PDB entry 2GZD | X-ray diffraction, 2.44 A resolution | chains C and D of the 4 polymer chains in the assembly

# Chain C (and D)
Protein: Rab11 family-interacting protein 2
From: Homo sapiens
Notes: fragment: Rab11-FIP2 Rab-binding domain; chain D of this document is another copy of the same molecule, construct and numbering; everything in this record applies to it too
Reference sequence: Q7L804 (RFIP2_HUMAN); residue numbers follow UniProt; this construct covers 410-512
Sequence (107 residues; numbered 406 to 512; the number before each row is that of its first residue):
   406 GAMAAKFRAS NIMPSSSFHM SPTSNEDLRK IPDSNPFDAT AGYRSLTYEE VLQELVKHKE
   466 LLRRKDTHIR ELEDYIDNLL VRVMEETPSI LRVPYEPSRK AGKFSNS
Unresolved in the structure: 406-467, 503-512
Sequence notes: cloning artifact (406-409); modified residue (489)
Modified positions: Mse489 (selenomethionine; parent Met)
Swiss-Prot annotation at these positions:
  - motif: Asn440 to Phe442 (NPF 3)
  - mutagenesis: Tyr480 to Asp482 (Abolishes the interaction with REPS1 and AP2A1. Modifies its subcellular location and the endocytosis activity. Enhances homooligomerization), Tyr480 (Y480F: No effect on the interaction with RAB11A. Abolishes the vesicular localization), Ile481 (I481E: Abolishes the interaction with RAB11A and the vesicular localization)

# Interface between chain C and chain D
Contacting residue pairs (31):
  Lys470(C) - Asp471(D)  salt bridge
  Asp471(C) - Lys470(D)  salt bridge
  His473(C) - Glu478(D)
  Ile474(C) - Lys470(D)
  Ile474(C) - Ile474(D)  hydrophobic
  Ile474(C) - Leu477(D)
  Leu477(C) - Ile474(D)
  Leu477(C) - Glu478(D)
  Glu478(C) - Leu477(D)
  Tyr480(C) - Ile481(D)  hydrophobic
  Tyr480(C) - Leu485(D)
  Ile481(C) - Leu477(D)  hydrophobic
  Ile481(C) - Tyr480(D)  hydrophobic
  Ile481(C) - Ile481(D)  hydrophobic
  Leu484(C) - Leu484(D)  hydrophobic
  Leu484(C) - Ile495(D)  hydrophobic
  Leu485(C) - Tyr480(D)
  Leu485(C) - Leu484(D)  hydrophobic
  Arg487(C) - Ile495(D)
  Arg487(C) - Tyr500(D)
  Val488(C) - Val488(D)  hydrophobic
  Glu491(C) - Tyr500(D)  hydrogen bond
  Glu491(C) - Pro502(D)
  Thr492(C) - Thr492(D)  hydrogen bond
  Ile495(C) - Leu484(D)  hydrophobic
  Ile495(C) - Arg487(D)  hydrogen bond (backbone-side chain)
  Ile495(C) - Val488(D)  hydrophobic
  Ile495(C) - Glu491(D)
  Tyr500(C) - Arg487(D)
  Tyr500(C) - Glu491(D)
  Pro502(C) - Glu491(D)
Also at the interface, not in a pair above, chain C (19 interface residues in all): Ser494, Leu496
Also at the interface, not in a pair above, chain D (21 interface residues in all): His473, Glu490, Ser494, Leu496, Glu501

# Overview
19 residues of chain C face 21 of chain D across their interface, with 3 hydrogen bonds and 2 salt bridges.
Polar pairs include Lys470(C)-Asp471(D), Glu491(C)-Tyr500(D) and Thr492(C)-Thr492(D). Curated annotation
(UniProt) lists 3 mutagenesis sites on chain C.
Chain C and chain D are both Rab11 family-interacting protein 2 (Homo sapiens); the structure, Crystal
Structure of Rab11 in Complex with Rab11-FIP2, was determined by X-ray diffraction, deposited together with
2GZH.
